Entry 9IBZ (electron microscopy, 3.08 A resolution); this record covers chains A and P of the 5 polymer chains in the assembly.

== Chain A ==
Molecule: DNA polymerase subunit gamma-1
Source organism: Mus musculus
Notes: EC 2.7.7.7
UniProtKB: Q75WC0 (Q75WC0_MOUSE); residues 26-1217 here = UniProt positions 26-1217
Sequence (1199 residues; numbered 19 to 1217; the number before each row is that of its first residue):
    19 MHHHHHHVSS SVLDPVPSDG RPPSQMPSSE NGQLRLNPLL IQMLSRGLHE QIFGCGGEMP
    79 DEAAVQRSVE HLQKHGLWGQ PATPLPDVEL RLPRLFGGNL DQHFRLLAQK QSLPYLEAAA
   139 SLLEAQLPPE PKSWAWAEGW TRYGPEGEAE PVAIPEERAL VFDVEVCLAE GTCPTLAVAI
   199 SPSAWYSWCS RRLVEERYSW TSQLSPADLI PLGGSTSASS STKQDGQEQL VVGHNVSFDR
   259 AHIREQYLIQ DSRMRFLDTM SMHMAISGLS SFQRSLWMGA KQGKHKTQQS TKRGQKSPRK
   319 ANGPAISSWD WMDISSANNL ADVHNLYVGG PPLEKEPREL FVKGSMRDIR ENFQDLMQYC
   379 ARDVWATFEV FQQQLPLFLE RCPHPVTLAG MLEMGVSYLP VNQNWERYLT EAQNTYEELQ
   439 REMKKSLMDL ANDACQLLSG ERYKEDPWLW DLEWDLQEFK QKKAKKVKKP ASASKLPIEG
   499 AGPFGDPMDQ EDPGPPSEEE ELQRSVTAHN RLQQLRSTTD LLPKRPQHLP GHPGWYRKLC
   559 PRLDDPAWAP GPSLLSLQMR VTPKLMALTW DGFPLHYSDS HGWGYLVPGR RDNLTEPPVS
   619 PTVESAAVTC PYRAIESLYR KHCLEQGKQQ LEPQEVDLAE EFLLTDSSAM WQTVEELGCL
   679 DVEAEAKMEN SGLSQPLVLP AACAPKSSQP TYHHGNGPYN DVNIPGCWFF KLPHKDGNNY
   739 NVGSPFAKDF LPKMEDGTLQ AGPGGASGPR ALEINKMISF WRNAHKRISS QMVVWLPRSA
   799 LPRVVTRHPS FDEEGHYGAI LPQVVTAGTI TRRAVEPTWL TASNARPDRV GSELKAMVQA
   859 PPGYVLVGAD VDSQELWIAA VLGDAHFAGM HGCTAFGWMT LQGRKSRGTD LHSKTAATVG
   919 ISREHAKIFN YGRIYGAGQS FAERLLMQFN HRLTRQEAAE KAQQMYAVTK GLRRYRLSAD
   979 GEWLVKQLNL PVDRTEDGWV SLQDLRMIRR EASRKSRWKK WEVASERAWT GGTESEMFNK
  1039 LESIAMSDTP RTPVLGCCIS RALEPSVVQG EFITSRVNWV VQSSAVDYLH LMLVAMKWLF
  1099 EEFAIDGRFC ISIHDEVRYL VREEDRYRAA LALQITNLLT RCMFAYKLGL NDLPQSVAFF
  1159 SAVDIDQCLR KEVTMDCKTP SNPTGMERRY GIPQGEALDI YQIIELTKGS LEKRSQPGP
Disordered / not traced: 19-49, 231-245, 300-325, 481-507, 609-625, 645-708, 972-1025, 1212-1217
Sequence notes: initiating methionine (19); expression tag (20-25)
Ion coordination: Ca2+ site 1: His252, Asp257 (shared with DT25(P) of chain P); Ca2+ site 2: Asp868, Val869
Small-molecule neighbours: 2'-deoxycytidine-5'-triphosphate (DCP): Ser871, Glu873, Lys903, His910, Arg921, Lys925, Ile926, Tyr929, Tyr933, His1112, Asp1113
From the paper describing this entry:
  - mutagenesis - A449T, W726S/E1121G, G826S, Y933C: decreased catalytic activity

== Chain P ==
Molecule: primer strand (25-nt DNA)
Sequence (25 nucleotides; numbered 1 to 25; the number before each row is that of its first residue):
     1 GCATGCGGTC GAGTCTAGAG GAGCT
Disordered / not traced: 1-4
Ion coordination: Ca2+: DT25 (shared with His252(A), Asp257(A) of chain A)

== How chain A and chain P interact ==
Contacting residue pairs (33):
  Asp181(A) with DT25(P), phosphate contact
  Val182(A) with DT25(P), phosphate contact
  Glu183(A) with DT25(P), phosphate contact
  Val184(A) with DT25(P), hydrogen bond to the phosphate
  Leu186(A) with DT25(P), base contact
  His252(A) with DC24(P), salt bridge to the phosphate
  Asn253(A) with DG23(P), hydrogen bond to the base
  Phe256(A) with DC24(P), base contact; DT25(P), sugar contact
  Asp257(A) with DT25(P), phosphate contact
  Arg292(A) with DA22(P), sugar contact; DG23(P), salt bridge to the phosphate
  Ala335(A) with DG23(P), phosphate contact
  Asn336(A) with DG23(P), phosphate contact
  Asn337(A) with DG23(P), hydrogen bond to the phosphate
  Leu338(A) with DC24(P), hydrogen bond to the phosphate
  Phe359(A) with DT25(P), phosphate contact
  Val360(A) with DT25(P), base contact
  Lys478(A) with DG8(P), phosphate contact; DT9(P), salt bridge to the phosphate
  Arg543(A) with DC10(P), salt bridge to the phosphate
  His732(A) with DG18(P), salt bridge to the phosphate
  Asn739(A) with DA17(P), hydrogen bond to the phosphate; DG18(P), phosphate contact
  Val740(A) with DG18(P), phosphate contact
  Gly741(A) with DA17(P), hydrogen bond to the phosphate; DG18(P), hydrogen bond to the phosphate
  Ala745(A) with DA19(P), phosphate contact
  Lys746(A) with DA19(P), hydrogen bond to the phosphate; DG20(P), salt bridge to the phosphate
  Asn781(A) with DG20(P), phosphate contact
  Arg785(A) with DG21(P), salt bridge to the phosphate
  Gln821(A) with DG23(P), base contact
Interface residues without a listed pair, chain A (32 interface residues in all): Ser255, Met278, Gln475, Ser742, Asp747

== Overview ==
32 residues of chain A face 12 of chain P across their interface, with 8 hydrogen bonds and 7 salt bridges.
Among the polar pairs are Asn253(A)-DG23(P), Val184(A)-DT25(P) and Asn337(A)-DG23(P). Bound to chain A:
2'-deoxycytidine-5'-triphosphate. The paper reports that A449T, W726S/E1121G and G826S of chain A, among
others, reduce catalytic activity.
Chain A is DNA polymerase subunit gamma-1 (Mus musculus) and chain P is primer strand (25-nt DNA); the
structure, Chimeric mitochondrial DNA polymerase gamma ternary complex (mAhB) in human-like error-editing
conformer (composite), was determined by electron microscopy together with 9G74, 9G75, 9G77, 9IBX, 9IC0, 9IC1
and 9IC3 from the same study.
